PDB entry 7RJE | electron microscopy, 3.30 A resolution | chains T and P of the 18 polymer chains in the assembly

[Chain T]
Name: Cytochrome b
Organism: Candida albicans (strain SC5314 / ATCC MYA-2876)
UniProtKB: P0C8L0 (CYB_CANAL); residues 1-387 here = UniProt positions 1-387
Amino-acid sequence (387 residues; row label = number of the first residue in the row):
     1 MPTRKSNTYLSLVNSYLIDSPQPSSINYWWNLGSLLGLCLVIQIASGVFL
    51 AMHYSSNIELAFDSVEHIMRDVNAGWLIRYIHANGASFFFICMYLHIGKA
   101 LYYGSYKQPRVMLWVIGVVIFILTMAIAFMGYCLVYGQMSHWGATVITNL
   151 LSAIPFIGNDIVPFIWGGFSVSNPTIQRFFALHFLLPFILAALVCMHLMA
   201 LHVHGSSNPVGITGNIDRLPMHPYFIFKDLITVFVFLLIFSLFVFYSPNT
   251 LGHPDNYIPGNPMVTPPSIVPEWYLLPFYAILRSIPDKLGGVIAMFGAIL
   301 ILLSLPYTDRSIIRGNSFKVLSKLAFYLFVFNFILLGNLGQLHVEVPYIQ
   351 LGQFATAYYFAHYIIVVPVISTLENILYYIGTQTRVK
Unresolved in the structure: 385-387
Curated features (UniProtKB/Swiss-Prot):
  - binding site (heme b): H82, H96, H183, H197
Ion coordination: heme Fe site 1: H82, H183; heme Fe site 2: H96, H197
Residues lining bound ligands:
  - heme (HEM), molecule 1: W29, W30, N31, L32, G33, S34, L36, G37, F89, M93, H96, I97, K99, A100, S105, R110, L113, W114, G117, V118, I120, F121, V194, H197, L198, L201, S206, S207
  - heme (HEM), molecule 2: L40, Q43, I44, G47, V48, L50, Y54, V65, I68, R79, H82, A83, A86, F89, F90, T124, I127, A128, G131, Y132, L134, V135, H183, F184, P187, N256, E272, Y274
  - ZL5 (3-[2-fluoro-5-(trifluoromethyl)phenyl]-7-methyl-1-[(2-methyl-2H-tetrazol-5-yl)methyl]-1H-indazole): M125, A126, A128, F129, Y132, M139, G143, I147, I269, V270, P271, E272, Y274, L275, Y279, M295, F296
From the paper describing this entry:
  - binding site for ZL5: F129, Y132, G143, P271, E272, L275, Y279

[Chain P]
Name: Cytochrome b-c1 complex subunit 7
Organism: Candida albicans (strain SC5314 / ATCC MYA-2876)
UniProtKB: Q5ABS1 (Q5ABS1_CANAL); residues 1-127 here = UniProt positions 1-127
Amino-acid sequence (127 residues; each row starts with the number of its first residue):
     1 MVQSMTSVVKAANFILARPTLSKIITPLAQKFTAYAGYREMGLKFNDLLL
    51 EETPIMQTAIKRLPSELNYSRNFRILTAHQLALSHQLLPAEKAVKPEEDD
   101 NYLIPYILEAEKEAFEKAELDNIEVKA
Unresolved in the structure: 1, 124-127

[Chain T / chain P interface]
Pairs across the interface (66):
  S24(T) with L83(P)
  S25(T) with H79(P)
  K107(T) with L50(P)
  Q108(T) with T53(P)
  P109(T) with E52(P)
  N208(T) with H79(P)
  V210(T) with L43(P), hydrophobic; A82(P), hydrophobic
  G211(T) with L48(P)
  I212(T) with D47(P); L48(P), hydrophobic; I75(P), hydrophobic; H79(P)
  T213(T) with E51(P); E52(P); H79(P)
  G214(T) with H79(P)
  I216(T) with N72(P); I75(P), hydrophobic
  D217(T) with L76(P)
  P306(T) with V2(P)
  D309(T) with V2(P)
  R310(T) with V2(P); Q3(P), hydrogen bond (backbone-backbone)
  S311(T) with V2(P), hydrogen bond (backbone-backbone)
  I312(T) with Q3(P); M5(P), hydrophobic; F45(P), hydrophobic; L49(P), hydrophobic; L50(P), hydrogen bond (backbone-backbone)
  I313(T) with F45(P), hydrophobic; L48(P)
  R314(T) with L50(P); E52(P), salt bridge
  S317(T) with A36(P)
  F318(T) with A36(P); Y38(P); M41(P), hydrophobic; L48(P), hydrophobic
  V320(T) with F32(P); Y35(P)
  T372(T) with Q3(P)
  E374(T) with F32(P)
  N375(T) with Q3(P), hydrogen bond; V8(P)
  I376(T) with V8(P); A11(P), hydrophobic; I15(P), hydrophobic
  L377(T) with A29(P); F32(P), hydrophobic
  Y378(T) with F32(P), hydrophobic; T33(P); A36(P); F45(P), hydrophobic
  Y379(T) with V9(P), hydrophobic; A12(P), hydrophobic
  I380(T) with I15(P), hydrophobic; L16(P), hydrophobic; A29(P), hydrophobic
  G381(T) with A29(P)
  T382(T) with Y38(P); F45(P); D99(P); N101(P), hydrogen bond
  Q383(T) with N101(P)
  T384(T) with Q30(P)
Also at the interface, not in a pair above, chain T (36 interface residues in all): L321
Also at the interface, not in a pair above, chain P (39 interface residues in all): I25, T26, G37, R39, I104

[In short]
The interface between chain T and chain P involves 36 residues on one side and 39 on the other; the contacts
include 5 hydrogen bonds and 1 salt bridge. Polar contacts include R314(T)-E52(P), N375(T)-Q3(P) and
T382(T)-N101(P). From the paper: a binding site for ZL5 at F129(T), Y132(T) and G143(T) among others.
Chain T is Cytochrome b and chain P is Cytochrome b-c1 complex subunit 7, both from Candida albicans (strain
SC5314 / ATCC MYA-2876); the structure, Complex III2 from Candida albicans, Inz-5 bound, was determined by
electron microscopy together with 7RJA, 7RJB, 7RJC and 7RJD from the same study.
